PDB entry 5W9Q | X-ray diffraction, 1.80 A resolution | chains A and D of the 3 polymer chains in the assembly

== Chain A ==
Protein: Methyl-CpG-binding domain protein 1
Source organism: Homo sapiens
Notes: fragment: Zinc finger region
UniProt: Q9UIS9 (MBD1_HUMAN); residues 330-388 here = UniProt positions 330-388
Sequence (60 residues; row label = number of the first residue in the row):
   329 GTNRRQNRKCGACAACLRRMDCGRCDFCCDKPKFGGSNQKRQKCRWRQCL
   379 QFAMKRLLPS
Disordered / not traced: 329-332
Sequence notes: expression tag (329)
UniProt features mapped onto this chain:
  - zinc finger: Thr330 to Leu378 (CXXC-type 3)
  - binding site (Zn(2+)): Cys338, Cys341, Cys344, Cys350, Cys353, Cys356, Cys372, Cys377
Bound ions: Zn2+ site 1: Cys338, Cys341, Cys344, Cys377; Zn2+ site 2: Cys350, Cys353, Cys356, Cys372

== Chain D ==
Molecule: 12-nt DNA strand
Sequence (12 nucleotides; numbered 1 to 12; the number before each row is that of its first residue):
     1 GCCAACGTTGGC

== Interface between chain A and chain D ==
Residue-residue contacts (12; chain A residue first):
  Arg333(A) with DT9(D), hydrogen bond to the base; DG10(D), sugar contact
  Gln367(A) with DA5(D), sugar contact; DC6(D), base contact
  Lys368(A) with DC6(D), hydrogen bond to the base
  Arg369(A) with DC6(D), base contact; DG7(D), hydrogen bond to the base; DT8(D), base contact
  Gln370(A) with DC6(D), base contact
  Arg384(A) with DC2(D), sugar contact; DC3(D), salt bridge to the phosphate; DA4(D), base contact

== In short ==
6 residues of chain A face 9 of chain D across their interface; the contacts include 3 hydrogen bonds and 1
salt bridge. Polar contacts include Arg333(A)-DT9(D), Lys368(A)-DC6(D) and Arg369(A)-DG7(D). Curated
annotation (UniProt) lists 8 Zn2+-binding residues on chain A.
Chain A is Methyl-CpG-binding domain protein 1 (Homo sapiens) and chain D is a 12-nt DNA strand; the
structure, Zinc finger region of MBD1 in complex with CpG DNA, was determined by X-ray diffraction (same
publication as 4NW3, 4PZI, 4Z3C, 5VC9, 5W9S, 6ASB and 6ASD).
